7TD3 - chains B and G of the 4 polymer chains in the assembly; structure by electron microscopy, 3.00 A resolution.

# Chain B
Protein: Guanine nucleotide-binding protein G(I)/G(S)/G(T) subunit beta-1
From: Bos taurus
UniProtKB: P62871 (GBB1_BOVIN); residue numbers follow UniProt; this construct covers 1-340
Sequence (340 residues; each row starts with the number of its first residue):
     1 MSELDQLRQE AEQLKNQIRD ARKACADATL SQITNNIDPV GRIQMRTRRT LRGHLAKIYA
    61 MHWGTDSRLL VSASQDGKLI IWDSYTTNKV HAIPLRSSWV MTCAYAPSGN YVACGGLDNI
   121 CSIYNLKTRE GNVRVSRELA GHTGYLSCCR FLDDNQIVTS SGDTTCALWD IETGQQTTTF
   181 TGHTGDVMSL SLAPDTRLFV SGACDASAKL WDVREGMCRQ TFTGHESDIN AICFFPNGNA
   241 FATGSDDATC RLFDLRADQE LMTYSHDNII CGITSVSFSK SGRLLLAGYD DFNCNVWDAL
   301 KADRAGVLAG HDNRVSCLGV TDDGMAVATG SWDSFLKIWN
Not modelled in the structure: 1-2
UniProt features mapped onto this chain:
  - modified residue: Ser-2 (N-acetylserine), His-266 (Phosphohistidine)

# Chain G
Protein: Guanine nucleotide-binding protein G(I)/G(S)/G(O) subunit gamma-2
From: Bos taurus
UniProtKB: P63212 (GBG2_BOVIN); residues 1-71 here = UniProt positions 1-71
Sequence (71 residues; numbered 1 to 71; the number before each row is that of its first residue):
     1 MASNNTASIA QARKLVEQLK MEANIDRIKV SKAAADLMAY CEAHAKEDPL LTPVPASENP
    61 FREKKFFSAI L
Not modelled in the structure: 1-7, 64-71
Construct notes: engineered mutation Ser-68 (Cys in P63212)
UniProt features mapped onto this chain:
  - modified residue: Ala-2 (N-acetylalanine)

# Interface between chain B and chain G
Residue-residue contacts (72; chain B residue first):
  Leu-4(B) / Ile-9(G)  hydrophobic
  Leu-7(B) / Arg-13(G)
  Leu-7(B) / Val-16(G)
  Ala-11(B) / Leu-19(G)
  Leu-14(B) / Val-16(G)
  Leu-14(B) / Leu-19(G)  hydrophobic
  Leu-14(B) / Lys-20(G)
  Ile-18(B) / Arg-27(G)
  Ala-21(B) / Arg-27(G)
  Arg-22(B) / Arg-27(G)
  Cys-25(B) / Arg-27(G)
  Cys-25(B) / Ile-28(G)
  Cys-25(B) / Lys-29(G)
  Cys-25(B) / Val-30(G)  hydrogen bond (backbone-backbone)
  Ala-26(B) / Val-30(G)  hydrophobic
  Asp-27(B) / Lys-29(G)  salt bridge
  Asp-27(B) / Val-30(G)
  Asp-27(B) / Ser-31(G)
  Ala-28(B) / Val-30(G)
  Leu-30(B) / Ala-34(G)  hydrophobic
  Ile-33(B) / Ala-34(G)  hydrophobic
  Ile-33(B) / Ala-35(G)
  Ile-33(B) / Met-38(G)
  Thr-34(B) / Met-38(G)
  Ile-37(B) / Met-38(G)  hydrophobic
  Ile-43(B) / Leu-50(G)
  Arg-48(B) / Phe-61(G)
  Arg-48(B) / Arg-62(G)
  Arg-49(B) / Pro-60(G)
  Arg-49(B) / Phe-61(G)  hydrogen bond (side chain-backbone)
  Ser-84(B) / Phe-61(G)
  Tyr-85(B) / Pro-60(G)
  Tyr-85(B) / Phe-61(G)  hydrophobic
  Cys-218(B) / Gln-18(G)  hydrogen bond (backbone-side chain)
  Gln-220(B) / Ile-25(G)
  Phe-235(B) / Leu-37(G)  hydrophobic
  Phe-235(B) / Tyr-40(G)  hydrophobic
  Phe-235(B) / Cys-41(G)  hydrophobic
  Pro-236(B) / Tyr-40(G)
  Asn-237(B) / Tyr-40(G)
  Leu-252(B) / Leu-37(G)  hydrophobic
  Asp-254(B) / Ala-33(G)
  Arg-256(B) / Arg-27(G)
  Arg-256(B) / Ile-28(G)  hydrogen bond (backbone-backbone)
  Arg-256(B) / Asp-36(G)  salt bridge
  Ala-257(B) / Ile-28(G)
  Asp-258(B) / Ile-25(G)
  Asp-258(B) / Arg-27(G)  salt bridge
  Gln-259(B) / Val-30(G)
  Leu-261(B) / Leu-37(G)  hydrophobic
  Ser-279(B) / Asp-48(G)  hydrogen bond
  Lys-280(B) / Glu-47(G)
  Lys-280(B) / Asp-48(G)
  Ser-281(B) / Tyr-40(G)
  Ser-281(B) / Cys-41(G)  hydrogen bond (side chain-backbone)
  Ser-281(B) / His-44(G)  hydrogen bond (side chain-backbone)
  Ser-281(B) / Asp-48(G)  hydrogen bond (backbone-side chain)
  Gly-282(B) / Cys-41(G)
  Arg-283(B) / Cys-41(G)
  Arg-283(B) / Leu-51(G)
  Leu-284(B) / Leu-51(G)  hydrophobic
  Leu-300(B) / Cys-41(G)  hydrophobic
  Asp-323(B) / Pro-49(G)
  Gly-324(B) / Pro-49(G)
  Gly-324(B) / Leu-50(G)
  Met-325(B) / Pro-49(G)  hydrophobic
  Met-325(B) / Asn-59(G)
  Ala-326(B) / Phe-61(G)  hydrophobic
  Val-327(B) / Leu-50(G)  hydrophobic
  Ile-338(B) / Phe-61(G)  hydrophobic
  Asn-340(B) / Asn-59(G)  hydrogen bond
  Asn-340(B) / Phe-61(G)
Interface residues without a listed pair, chain B (51 interface residues in all): Glu-3, Lys-15, Val-40, Arg-219, Ala-240
Interface residues without a listed pair, chain G (38 interface residues in all): Ala-12, Leu-15, Glu-22, Ala-23, Asp-26, Ala-45, Val-54, Glu-58

# Summary
The interface between chain B and chain G involves 51 residues on one side and 38 on the other; the contacts
include 9 hydrogen bonds and 3 salt bridges. Polar pairs include Asp-27(B)/Lys-29(G), Arg-256(B)/Asp-36(G) and
Asp-258(B)/Arg-27(G).
Chain B is Guanine nucleotide-binding protein G(I)/G(S)/G(T) subunit beta-1 and chain G is Guanine
nucleotide-binding protein G(I)/G(S)/G(O) subunit gamma-2, both from Bos taurus; the structure,
Sphingosine-1-phosphate receptor 1-Gi complex bound to S1P, was determined by electron microscopy (same
publication as 7TD0, 7TD1, 7TD2 and 7TD4).
